PDB entry 6M71 | electron microscopy, 2.90 A resolution | chains C and B of the 4 polymer chains in the assembly

[Chain C]
Protein: Non-structural protein 7
Source organism: Severe acute respiratory syndrome coronavirus 2
Reference sequence: P0DTD1 (R1AB_SARS2); residues 1-83 here correspond to UniProt positions 3860-3942 (UniProt number = residue number + 3859)
Sequence (83 residues; each row starts with the number of its first residue):
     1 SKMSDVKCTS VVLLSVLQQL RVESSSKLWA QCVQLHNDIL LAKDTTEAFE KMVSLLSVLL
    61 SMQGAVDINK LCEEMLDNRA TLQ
Disordered / not traced: 1, 72-83
UniProt features mapped onto this chain:
  - site: Gln-83 (Cleavage)

[Chain B]
Protein: Non-structural protein 8
Source organism: Severe acute respiratory syndrome coronavirus 2
Reference sequence: P0DTD1 (R1AB_SARS2); residues 1-198 here correspond to UniProt positions 3943-4140 (UniProt number = residue number + 3942)
Sequence (198 residues; each row starts with the number of its first residue):
     1 AIASEFSSLP SYAAFATAQE AYEQAVANGD SEVVLKKLKK SLNVAKSEFD RDAAMQRKLE
    61 KMADQAMTQM YKQARSEDKR AKVTSAMQTM LFTMLRKLDN DALNNIINNA RDGCVPLNII
   121 PLTTAAKLMV VIPDYNTYKN TCDGTTFTYA SALWEIQQVV DADSKIVQLS EISMDNSPNL
   181 AWPLIVTALR ANSAVKLQ
Disordered / not traced: 1-77, 145, 192-198
UniProt features mapped onto this chain:
  - site: Gln-198 (Cleavage)

[Chain C / chain B interface]
Residue-residue contacts - 4 pairs, chain C then chain B:
  Ser-24(C) / Asp-163(B)
  Ser-26(C) / Ala-162(B)
  Ser-26(C) / Asp-163(B)  hydrogen bond (backbone-side chain)
  Lys-27(C) / Pro-178(B)  hydrogen bond (side chain-backbone)
Interface residues without a listed pair, chain C (4 interface residues in all): Ser-25
Interface residues without a listed pair, chain B (6 interface residues in all): Leu-180, Ala-181, Trp-182

[Summary]
Chain C and chain B form an interface of 4 and 6 residues respectively, with 2 hydrogen bonds. Polar contacts
include Ser-26(C)/Asp-163(B) and Lys-27(C)/Pro-178(B).
Here chain C is Non-structural protein 7 and chain B is Non-structural protein 8, both from Severe acute
respiratory syndrome coronavirus 2. Entry 6M71 (SARS-Cov-2 RNA-dependent RNA polymerase in complex with
cofactors) was determined by electron microscopy (same publication as 7BTF).
